PDB entry 4V58 | X-ray diffraction, 3.10 A resolution | chains F and G of the 12 polymer chains in the assembly

Chain F:
Molecule: Fatty acid synthase alpha subunits
Source organism: Thermomyces lanuginosus
Chain sequence (1878 residues; each row starts with the number of its first residue):
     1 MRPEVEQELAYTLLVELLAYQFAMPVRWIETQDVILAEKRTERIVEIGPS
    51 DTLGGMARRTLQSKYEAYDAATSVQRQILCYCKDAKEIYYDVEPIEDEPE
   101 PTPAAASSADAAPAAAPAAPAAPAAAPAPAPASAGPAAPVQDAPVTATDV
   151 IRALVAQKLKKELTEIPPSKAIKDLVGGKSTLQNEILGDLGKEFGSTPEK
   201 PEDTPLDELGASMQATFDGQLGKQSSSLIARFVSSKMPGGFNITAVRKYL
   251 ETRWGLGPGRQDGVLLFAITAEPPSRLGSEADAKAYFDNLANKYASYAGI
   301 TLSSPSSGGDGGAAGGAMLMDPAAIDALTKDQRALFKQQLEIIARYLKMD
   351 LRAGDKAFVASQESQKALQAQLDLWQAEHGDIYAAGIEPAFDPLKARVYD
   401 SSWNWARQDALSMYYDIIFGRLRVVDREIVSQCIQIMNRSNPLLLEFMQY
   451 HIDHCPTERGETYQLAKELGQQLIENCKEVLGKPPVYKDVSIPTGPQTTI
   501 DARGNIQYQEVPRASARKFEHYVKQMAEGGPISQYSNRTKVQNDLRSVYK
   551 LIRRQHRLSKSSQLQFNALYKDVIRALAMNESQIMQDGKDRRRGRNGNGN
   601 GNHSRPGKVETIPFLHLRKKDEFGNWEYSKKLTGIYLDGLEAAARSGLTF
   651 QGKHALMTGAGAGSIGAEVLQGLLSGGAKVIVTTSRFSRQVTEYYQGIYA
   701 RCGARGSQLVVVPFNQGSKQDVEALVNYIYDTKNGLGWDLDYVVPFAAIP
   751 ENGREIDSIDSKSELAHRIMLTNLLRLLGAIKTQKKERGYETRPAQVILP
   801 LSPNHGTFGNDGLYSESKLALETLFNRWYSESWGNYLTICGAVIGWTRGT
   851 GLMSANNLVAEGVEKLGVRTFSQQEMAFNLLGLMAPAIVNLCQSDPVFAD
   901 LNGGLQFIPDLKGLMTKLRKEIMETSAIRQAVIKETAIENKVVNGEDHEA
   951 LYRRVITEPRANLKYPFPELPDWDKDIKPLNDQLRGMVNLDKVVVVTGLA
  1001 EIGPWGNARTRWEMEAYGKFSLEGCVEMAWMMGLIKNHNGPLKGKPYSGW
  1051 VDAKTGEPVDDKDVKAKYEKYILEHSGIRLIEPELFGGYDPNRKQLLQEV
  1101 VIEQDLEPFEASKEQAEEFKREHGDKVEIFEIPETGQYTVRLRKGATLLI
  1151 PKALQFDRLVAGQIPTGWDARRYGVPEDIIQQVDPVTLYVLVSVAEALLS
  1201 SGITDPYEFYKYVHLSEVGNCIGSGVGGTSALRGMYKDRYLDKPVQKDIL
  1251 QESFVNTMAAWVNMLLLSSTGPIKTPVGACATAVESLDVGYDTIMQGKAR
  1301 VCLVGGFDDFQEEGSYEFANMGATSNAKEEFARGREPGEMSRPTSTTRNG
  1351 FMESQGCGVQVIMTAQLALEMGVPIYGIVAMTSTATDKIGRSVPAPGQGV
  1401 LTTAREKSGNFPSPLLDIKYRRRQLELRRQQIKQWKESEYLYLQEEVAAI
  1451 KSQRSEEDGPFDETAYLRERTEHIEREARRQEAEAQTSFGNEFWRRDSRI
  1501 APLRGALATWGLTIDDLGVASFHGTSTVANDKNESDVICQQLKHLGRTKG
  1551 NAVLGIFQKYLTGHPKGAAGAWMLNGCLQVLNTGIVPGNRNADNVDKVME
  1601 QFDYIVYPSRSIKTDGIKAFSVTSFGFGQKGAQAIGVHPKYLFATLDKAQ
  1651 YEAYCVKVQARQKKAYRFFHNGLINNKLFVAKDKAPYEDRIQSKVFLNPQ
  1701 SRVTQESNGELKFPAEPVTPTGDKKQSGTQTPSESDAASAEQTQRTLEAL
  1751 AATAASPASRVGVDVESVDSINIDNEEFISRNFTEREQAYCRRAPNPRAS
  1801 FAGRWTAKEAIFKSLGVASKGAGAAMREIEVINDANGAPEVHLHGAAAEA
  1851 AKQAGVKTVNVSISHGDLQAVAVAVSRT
Not modelled in the structure: 95-324, 586-609, 1716-1878

Chain G:
Molecule: Fatty acid synthase beta subunits
Source organism: Thermomyces lanuginosus
Chain sequence (2060 residues; numbered 19 to 2078; the number before each row is that of its first residue):
    19 QSLRPLVLTHGSLEFSFLVPTSLHFQAAQLKDSFLATLPQPTEELAQDDE
    69 PSSVVELVARYIAFVAHEVDEGDEDAHPTNLEVLKLILNEFERAFMRGND
   119 VHAIAANVAGITAKKIGVVRAYYAGRAAAGRAPKPYDSALFRAAAENNVK
   169 IYSIFGGQGNIEEYFDELREIYTTYPSFVEDLITSIAELLQSLAREWDAV
   219 KQYPKGLDILQWLHNPESQPDTDYLVSAPVSFPLIGLVQLAHYMITCKTL
   269 GREPGELLERFSGTTGHSQGIVVAAAIATARTWDEFATAAKRAVELLFWI
   319 GLRSQQAYPRTSLAPSTLQDSVENGEGTPTPMLSIRDLTRSAVQEHIDAT
   369 NQHLPEDRHIGISLVNSARNFVVTGPPISLYGLNLRLRKVKAPTGLDQNR
   419 IPFTQRKARFVNRFLPITAPFHSPYLAGAHAHILGDVDDMKIPASSLVIP
   469 VYDTKTGQDLRELGDEDIIPELVRMITYDPVNWETATVFPDATHIVDFGP
   519 GGVSGIGVLTNRNKDGTGVRVILAGAIDGTNTEVGYKPELFDRDDNAVQF
   569 AVDWVKEHGPRLVKTSVGQTFVDTKMSRLLGVPPVMVAGMTPTTVPWDFV
   619 AATMNAGYHIELAGGGYYNAQKMSDAISKIEKAIPPGRGITVNLIYVNPR
   669 AMGWQIPLLGRLRADGVPIEGLTIGAGVPSIEVANEYIQTLGIRHISFKP
   719 GSVDAIQQVINIAKANPTFPIILQWTGGRGGGHHSFEDFHQPILLMYSRI
   769 RKCSNIVLVAGSGFGGSEDTYPYLTGSWSTKFGYPPMPFDGCMFGSRMMT
   819 AKEAHTSKQAKQAIVDAPGVDDDQWENTYKRPTGGVITVLSEMGEPIHKL
   869 ATRGVLFWKELDDKIFSLDRSKRVAELKKRRDYIIKKLNDDFQKVWFGRN
   919 SAGEPVDLEDMTYAEVVHRMVELMYVKHEKRWIDPSLKKLTGDFIRRVEE
   969 RFTSVEGQPSLLQNYSDLDEPYPAVDRILAAYPEASTQLINAQDVQHFLL
  1019 LCQRRGQKPVPFVPALDENFEYWFKKDSLWQSEDIEAVYGQDVGRTCILQ
  1069 GPVAAKYSKVIDEPIKDILDGIHNDHIKFLLRDLYDGKEENVPVIEYFGG
  1119 RILKATDEEPDIDGLTASRDANKISYRLSNAPSANLPDVDSFMQLIAGNS
  1169 YSWRHAMFTTEVFVQGHRFQTNPLKRLFAPTRGMYVEITNPDDPAKTVIS
  1219 VREPSQSAKLVKTVEIKLVGDNEIALTLFEGRTAEGGVVPLTFRFTYHPE
  1269 AGYAPIREVMEGRNDRIKEFYYRVWFAEKEVPFDTPLTAVFDGGREIVNA
  1319 QAVADFVHAVGNTGEAFVDRGKDFFAPMDFAIVVGWKAITKPIFPRKIDG
  1369 DLLKLVHLSNGYRMVPGAEPLKVGDVLDTTAQINAVINQDSGKMVEVCGT
  1419 LKRDGKPVMYVTSQFLYRGVYTDYENTFQRKDEVPMQLHIATPQDLAVLR
  1469 SKEWFKLDDQHDIELLGQTLVFRLQSLVRFKNKNVYSSVQTIGQVLLELP
  1519 TKEIIQVASVDYEAGESHGNPVIDYLQRHGSSIEQPVNFENPIPLSGKTP
  1569 LELRAPASNENYARVSGDYNPIHVSRVFSSYANLPGTITHGMYTSAAVRS
  1619 LVETWAAENNIGRVRSYHVNMVGMVLPNDAITVKLEHVGMIAGRKIIKVD
  1669 ARNKDTDESVLQGEAEVEQPVTAYVFTGQGSQEQGMGMDLYATSPVAKEV
  1719 WDRADKHFRENYGFSIIDIVKNNPKELTVHFGGPRGKIIRQNYMSMTFET
  1769 VNADGSIKTEKIFKEVDENSTSYTYRSPSGLLSATQFTQPALTLMEKASF
  1819 EDMRSKGLVQRDSTFAGHSLGEYSALVALADVMPIESLVSVVFYRGLTMQ
  1869 VAVERDEQGRSNYAMCAVNPSRISPTFTEQALQYVVENIAEVTGWLLEIV
  1919 NYNVANMQYVAAGDLRALDTLANVLNILKMQKIDIQALMQSMSLEDVRAH
  1969 LVEIIQECRKQTEAKPQPVQLERGFATIPLRGIDVPFHSTFLRSGVKPFR
  2019 SFLLKKINKTTIDPSKLIGKYIPNVTAKPFEISKEYFEEVHRLTGSPKIA
  2069 NILANWDKYE
Small-molecule neighbours: FMN (flavin mononucleotide): Ala606, Gly607, Met608, Thr609, Pro610, Asn661, Ile663, Gly693, Ala694, Lys717, Thr744, Arg747, Gly748, Gly749, Ser780, Gly781, Phe782, Met811, Phe812, Gly813, Ser814, Met817, Leu1067, Gln1068, Gly1069, Ala1072

How chain F and chain G interact:
Residue-residue contacts - 13 pairs, chain F then chain G:
  Glu791(F) - Arg1753(G)  salt bridge
  Thr792(F) - His1748(G)  hydrogen bond (side chain-backbone)
  Thr792(F) - Phe1749(G)
  Thr792(F) - Gly1750(G)  hydrogen bond (backbone-backbone)
  Arg793(F) - His1748(G)  hydrogen bond
  Pro794(F) - Gly1750(G)
  Pro794(F) - Gly1751(G)
  Asn835(F) - Arg1753(G)
  Asn890(F) - Lys1755(G)  hydrogen bond
  Gln893(F) - Gly1750(G)
  Gln893(F) - Gly1751(G)  hydrogen bond (side chain-backbone)
  Gln893(F) - Pro1752(G)
  Gln893(F) - Lys1755(G)
Interface residues without a listed pair, chain F (8 interface residues in all): Lys653
Interface residues without a listed pair, chain G (9 interface residues in all): Gly1754, Thr1789

Overview:
The interface between chain F and chain G involves 8 residues on one side and 9 on the other, with 5 hydrogen
bonds and 1 salt bridge. Polar pairs include Glu791(F)-Arg1753(G), Thr792(F)-His1748(G) and
Arg793(F)-His1748(G). Ligands of chain G: flavin mononucleotide.
Chain F is Fatty acid synthase alpha subunits and chain G is Fatty acid synthase beta subunits, both from
Thermomyces lanuginosus; the structure, Crystal structure of fatty acid synthase from thermomyces lanuginosus
at 3.1 angstrom resolution, was determined by X-ray diffraction.
